PDB entry 6ESH | electron microscopy, 5.10 A resolution (low resolution: residue-level contacts below are approximate; hydrogen-bond / salt-bridge calls are withheld) | chains C and J of the 10 polymer chains in the assembly

# Chain C
Molecule: Histone H2A
Source organism: Xenopus laevis
UniProt: Q6AZJ8 (Q6AZJ8_XENLA); residues 1-129 here correspond to UniProt positions 2-130 (UniProt number = residue number + 1)
Amino-acid sequence (129 residues; row label = number of the first residue in the row):
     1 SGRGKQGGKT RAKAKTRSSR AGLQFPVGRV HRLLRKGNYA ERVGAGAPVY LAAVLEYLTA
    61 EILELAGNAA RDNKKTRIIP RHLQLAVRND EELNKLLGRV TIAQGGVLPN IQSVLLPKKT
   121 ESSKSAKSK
Not modelled in the structure: 1-15, 116-129

# Chain J
Molecule: 147-nt DNA strand
Source organism: synthetic construct
Sequence (147 nucleotides; numbered -73 to 73; the number before each row is that of its first residue; numbers below 1 keep their minus sign (DC-73 is residue -73)):
   -73 CTGGAGAATC CCGGTGCCGA GGCCGCTCAA TTGGTCGTAG ACAGCTCTAG CACCGCTTAA
   -13 ACGCACGTAC GCGCTGTCCC CCGCGTTTTA ACCGCCAAGG GGATTACTCC CTAGTCTCCA
    47 GGCACGTGTC AGATATATAC ATCCTGT
Not modelled in the structure: 64-73

# Interface between chain C and chain J
Residue-residue contacts (13; chain C residue first):
  Thr16(C) with DG48(J)
  Arg29(C) with DG48(J); DC49(J)
  Arg35(C) with DA39(J)
  Glu41(C) with DA39(J); DG40(J)
  Arg42(C) with DC37(J); DT38(J); DA39(J)
  Val43(C) with DT38(J); DA39(J)
  Gly44(C) with DT38(J)
  Ala45(C) with DT38(J)
Also at the interface, not in a pair above, chain J (7 interface residues in all): DG47

# Overview
The interface between chain C and chain J involves 8 residues on one side and 7 on the other.
Chain C is Histone H2A (Xenopus laevis) and chain J is a 147-nt DNA strand (synthetic construct); the
structure, Nucleosome breathing : Class 3, was determined by electron microscopy (same publication as 6ESF,
6ESG and 6ESI).
